6V3E - chains sN1 and p of the 20 polymer chains in the assembly; structure by electron microscopy, 4.40 A resolution (low resolution: residue-level contacts below are approximate; hydrogen-bond / salt-bridge calls are withheld).

== Chain sN1 ==
Molecule: 16s Ribosomal RNA
Organism: Acinetobacter baumannii
Sequence (1544 nucleotides; numbered 1 to 1544; the number before each row is that of its first residue):
     1 UUUAACUGAA GAGUUUGAUC AUGGCUCAGA UUGAACGCUG GCGGCAGGCU UAACACAUGC
    61 AAGUCGAGCG GGGGAAGGUA GCUUGCUACC GGACCUAGCG GCGGACGGGU GAGUAAUGCU
   121 UAGGAAUCUG CCUAUUAGUG GGGGACAACA UCUCGAAAGG GAUGCUAAUA CCGCAUACGU
   181 CCUACGGGAG AAAGCAGGGG AUCUUCGGAC CUUGCGCUAA UAGAUGAGCC UAAGUCGGAU
   241 UAGCUAGUUG GUGGGGUAAA GGCCUACCAA GGCGACGAUC UGUAGCGGGU CUGAGAGGAU
   301 GAUCCGCCAC ACUGGGACUG AGACACGGCC CAGACUCCUA CGGGAGGCAG CAGUGGGGAA
   361 UAUUGGACAA UGGGGGGAAC CCUGAUCCAG CCAUGCCGCG UGUGUGAAGA AGGCCUUAUG
   421 GUUGUAAAGC ACUUUAAGCG AGGAGGAGGC UACUCUAGUU AAUACCUAGG GAUAGUGGAC
   481 GUUACUCGCA GAAUAAGCAC CGGCUAACUC UGUGCCAGCA GCCGCGGUAA UACAGAGGGU
   541 GCGAGCGUUA AUCGGAUUUA CUGGGCGUAA AGCGUGCGUA GGCGGCUUAU UAAGUCGGAU
   601 GUGAAAUCCC CGAGCUUAAC UUGGGAAUUG CAUUCGAUAC UGGUGAGCUA GAGUAUGGGA
   661 GAGGAUGGUA GAAUUCCAGG UGUAGCGGUG AAAUGCGUAG AGAUCUGGAG GAAUACCGAU
   721 GGCGAAGGCA GCCAUCUGGC CUAAUACUGA CGCUGAGGUA CGAAAGCAUG GGGAGCAAAC
   781 AGGAUUAGAU ACCCUGGUAG UCCAUGCCGU AAACGAUGUC UACUAGCCGU UGGGGCCUUU
   841 GAGGCUUUAG UGGCGCAGCU AACGCGAUAA GUAGACCGCC UGGGGAGUAC GGUCGCAAGA
   901 CUAAAACUCA AAUGAAUUGA CGGGGGCCCG CACAAGCGGU GGAGCAUGUG GUUUAAUUCG
   961 AUGXAACGCG AAGAACCUUA CCUGGCCUUG ACAUACUAGA AACUUUCCAG AGAUGGAUUG
  1021 GUGCCUUCGG GAAUCUAGAU ACAGGUGCUG CAUGGCUGUC GUCAGCUCGU GUCGUGAGAU
  1081 GUUGGGUUAA GUCCCGCAAC GAGCGCAACC CUUUUCCUUA CUUGCCAGCA UUUCGGAUGG
  1141 GAACUUUAAG GAUACUGCCA GUGACAAACU GGAGGAAGGC GGGGACGACG UCAAGUCAUC
  1201 AUGGCCCUUA CGGCCAGGGC UACACACGUG CUACAAUGGU CGGUACAAAG GGUUGCUACA
  1261 CAGCGAUGUG AUGCUAAUCU CAAAAAGCCG AUCGUAGUCC GGAUUGGAGU CUGCAACUCG
  1321 ACUCCAUGAA GUCGGAAUCG CUAGUAAUCG CGGAUCAGAA UGCCGCGGUG AAUACGUUCC
  1381 CGGGCCUUGU ACACACCGCC CGUCACACCA UGGGAGUUUG UUGCACCAGA AGUAGCUAGC
  1441 CUAACUGCAA AGAGGGCGGU UACCACGGUG UGGCCGAUGA CUGGGGUGAA GUCGUAACAA
  1501 GGUAGCCGUA GGGGAACCUG CGGCUGGAUC ACCUCCUUAA CGAA
Unresolved in the structure: 1-2, 1531-1544
Modified residues: PSU (pseudouridine-5'-monophosphate) at position 513, 7MG (7N-methyl-8-hydroguanosine-5'-monophosphate) at position 524, 2MG (2N-methylguanosine-5'-monophosphate) at position 963, 5MC (5-methylcytidine-5'-monophosphate) at position 964, 2MG (2N-methylguanosine-5'-monophosphate) at position 1204, 4OC (4n,o2'-methylcytidine-5'-monophosphate) at position 1399, UR3 (3-methyluridine-5'-monophoshate) at position 1495, MA6 (6N-dimethyladenosine-5'-monophoshate) at position 1515, MA6 (6N-dimethyladenosine-5'-monophoshate) at position 1516
Covalent attachments: covalent link PSU_513-A530

== Chain p ==
Name: 30S ribosomal protein S16
Organism: Acinetobacter baumannii
UniProtKB: A0A1V3DIZ9 (A0A1V3DIZ9_ACIBA); residue numbers follow UniProt; this construct covers 1-101
Sequence (101 residues; numbered 1 to 101; the number before each row is that of its first residue):
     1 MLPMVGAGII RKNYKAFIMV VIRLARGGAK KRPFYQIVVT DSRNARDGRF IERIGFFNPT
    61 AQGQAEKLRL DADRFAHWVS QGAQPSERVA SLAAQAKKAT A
Unresolved in the structure: 1-18

== Interface between chain sN1 and chain p ==
Contacting residue pairs (59):
  C45(sN1) - Lys30(p)
  A46(sN1) - Ala29(p)
  A46(sN1) - Lys30(p)
  C106(sN1) - Arg43(p)
  G130(sN1) - Arg43(p)
  C131(sN1) - Met19(p)
  C132(sN1) - Met19(p)
  C132(sN1) - Gly82(p)
  C132(sN1) - Gln84(p)
  U133(sN1) - Ser80(p)
  U133(sN1) - Gly82(p)
  U133(sN1) - Gln84(p)
  G223(sN1) - Gln81(p)
  A224(sN1) - Gln81(p)
  U225(sN1) - Val20(p)
  U225(sN1) - Asp41(p)
  U225(sN1) - Ile51(p)
  G226(sN1) - Arg43(p)
  G226(sN1) - Arg49(p)
  G306(sN1) - Gly48(p)
  G306(sN1) - Arg49(p)
  A370(sN1) - Tyr35(p)
  A370(sN1) - Arg88(p)
  U371(sN1) - Leu24(p)
  U371(sN1) - Arg46(p)
  U371(sN1) - Arg88(p)
  G372(sN1) - Arg23(p)
  G372(sN1) - Ser86(p)
  G372(sN1) - Glu87(p)
  G373(sN1) - Arg23(p)
  G373(sN1) - Ser42(p)
  G374(sN1) - Ser42(p)
  U386(sN1) - Arg46(p)
  C387(sN1) - Arg26(p)
  C388(sN1) - Lys30(p)
  C388(sN1) - Lys31(p)
  A389(sN1) - Lys30(p)
  G446(sN1) - Lys31(p)
  A447(sN1) - Arg88(p)
  G448(sN1) - Arg88(p)
  G448(sN1) - Ser91(p)
  G448(sN1) - Gln95(p)
  G449(sN1) - Ser91(p)
  G449(sN1) - Gln95(p)
  C480(sN1) - Lys31(p)
  A605(sN1) - Phe50(p)
  A613(sN1) - Gln64(p)
  A613(sN1) - Ala65(p)
  G614(sN1) - Arg32(p)
  G614(sN1) - Gln62(p)
  C615(sN1) - Gln62(p)
  C620(sN1) - Ala29(p)
  U621(sN1) - Gly28(p)
  U622(sN1) - Phe34(p)
  U622(sN1) - Gln36(p)
  G623(sN1) - Gln36(p)
  G623(sN1) - Arg53(p)
  G623(sN1) - Phe56(p)
  G623(sN1) - Arg69(p)
Interface residues without a listed pair, chain sN1 (39 interface residues in all): G107, C305, C307, G445, G624
Interface residues without a listed pair, chain p (44 interface residues in all): Val21, Pro33, Asp47, Pro59, Thr60, Gly63, Trp78, Ala83

== Overview ==
39 residues of chain sN1 face 44 of chain p across their interface.
Chain sN1 is 16s Ribosomal RNA and chain p is 30S ribosomal protein S16, both from Acinetobacter baumannii;
the structure, Cryo-EM structure of the Acinetobacter baumannii Ribosome: 30S subunit, was determined by
electron microscopy.
